5XF8 - chains 4 and 6 of the 7 polymer chains in the assembly; structure by electron microscopy, 7.10 A resolution (low resolution: residue-level contacts below are approximate; hydrogen-bond / salt-bridge calls are withheld).

Chain 4:
Name: DNA replication licensing factor MCM4
From: Saccharomyces cerevisiae (strain ATCC 204508 / S288c)
Notes: EC 3.6.4.12
UniProtKB: P30665 (MCM4_YEAST); residue numbers follow UniProt; this construct covers 1-933
Chain sequence (933 residues; row label = number of the first residue in the row):
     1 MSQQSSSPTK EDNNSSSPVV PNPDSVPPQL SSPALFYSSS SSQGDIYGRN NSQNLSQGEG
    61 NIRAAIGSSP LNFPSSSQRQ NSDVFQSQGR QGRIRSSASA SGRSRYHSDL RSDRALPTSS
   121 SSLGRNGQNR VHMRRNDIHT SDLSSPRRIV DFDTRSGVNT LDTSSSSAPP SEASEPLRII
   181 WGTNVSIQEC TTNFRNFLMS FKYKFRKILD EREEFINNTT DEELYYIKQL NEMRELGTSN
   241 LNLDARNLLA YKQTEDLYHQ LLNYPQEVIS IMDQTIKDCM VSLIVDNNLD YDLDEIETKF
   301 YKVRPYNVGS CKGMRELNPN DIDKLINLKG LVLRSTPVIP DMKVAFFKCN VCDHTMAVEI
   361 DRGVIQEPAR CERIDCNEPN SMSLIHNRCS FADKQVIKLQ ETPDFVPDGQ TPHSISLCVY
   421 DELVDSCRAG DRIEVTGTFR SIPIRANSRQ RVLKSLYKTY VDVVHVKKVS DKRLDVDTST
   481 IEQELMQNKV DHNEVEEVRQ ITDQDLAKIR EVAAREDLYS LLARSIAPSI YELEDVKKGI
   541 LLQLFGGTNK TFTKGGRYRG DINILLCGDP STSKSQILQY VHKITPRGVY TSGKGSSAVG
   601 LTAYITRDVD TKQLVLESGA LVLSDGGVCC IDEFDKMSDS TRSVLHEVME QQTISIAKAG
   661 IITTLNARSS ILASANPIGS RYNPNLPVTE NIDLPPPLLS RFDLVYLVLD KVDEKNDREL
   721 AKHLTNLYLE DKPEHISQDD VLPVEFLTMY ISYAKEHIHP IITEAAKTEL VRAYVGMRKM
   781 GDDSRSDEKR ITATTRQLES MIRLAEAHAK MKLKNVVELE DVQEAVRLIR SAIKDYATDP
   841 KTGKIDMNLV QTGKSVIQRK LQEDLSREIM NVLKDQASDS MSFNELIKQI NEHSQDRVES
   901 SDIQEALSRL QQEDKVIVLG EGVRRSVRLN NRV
Disordered / not traced: 1-176, 213-220, 468-477, 780-792, 839-846, 932-933
Covalently attached groups: covalent link Thr852-Ile857; covalent link Ser855-Lys860
Curated features (UniProtKB/Swiss-Prot):
  - motif: Ser700 to Asp703 (Arginine finger)
  - binding site (ATP): Gly568 to Ser575
  - modified residue (Phosphoserine): Ser52, Ser56, Ser69
  - mutagenesis: Lys574 (K574A: Loss of MCM2-7 complex helicase activity)

Chain 6:
Name: DNA replication licensing factor MCM6
From: Saccharomyces cerevisiae (strain ATCC 204508 / S288c)
Notes: EC 3.6.4.12
UniProtKB: P53091 (MCM6_YEAST); the author numbering skips numbers that UniProt does not, so the offset changes along the chain: 1-840 = UniProt 1-840; 842-1018 = UniProt 841-1017
Chain sequence (1017 residues; each row starts with the number of its first residue; note: 1 number in that range is skipped by the numbering (no residue carries it; nothing is unmodelled there)):
     1 MSSPFPADTP SSNRPSNSSP PPSSIGAGFG SSSGLDSQIG SRLHFPSSSQ PHVSNSQTGP
    61 FVNDSTQFSS QRLQTDGSAT NDMEGNEPAR SFKSRALNHV KKVDDVTGEK VREAFEQFLE
   121 DFSVQSTDTG EVEKVYRAQI EFMKIYDLNT IYIDYQHLSM RENGALAMAI SEQYYRFLPF
   181 LQKGLRRVVR KYAPELLNTS DSLKRSEGDE GQADEDEQQD DDMNGSSLPR DSGSSAAPGN
   241 GTSAMATRSI TTSTSPEQTE RVFQISFFNL PTVHRIRDIR SEKIGSLLSI SGTVTRTSEV
   301 RPELYKASFT CDMCRAIVDN VEQSFKYTEP TFCPNPSCEN RAFWTLNVTR SRFLDWQKVR
   361 IQENANEIPT GSMPRTLDVI LRGDSVERAK PGDRCKFTGV EIVVPDVTQL GLPGVKPSST
   421 LDTRGISKTT EGLNSGVTGL RSLGVRDLTY KISFLACHVI SIGSNIGASS PDANSNNRET
   481 ELQMAANLQA NNVYQDNERD QEVFLNSLSS DEINELKEMV KDEHIYDKLV RSIAPAVFGH
   541 EAVKKGILLQ MLGGVHKSTV EGIKLRGDIN ICVVGDPSTS KSQFLKYVVG FAPRSVYTSG
   601 KASSAAGLTA AVVRDEEGGD YTIEAGALML ADNGICCIDE FDKMDISDQV AIHEAMEQQT
   661 ISIAKAGIHA TLNARTSILA AANPVGGRYN RKLSLRGNLN MTAPIMSRFD LFFVILDDCN
   721 EKIDTELASH IVDLHMKRDE AIEPPFSAEQ LRRYIKYART FKPILTKEAR SYLVEKYKEL
   781 RKDDAQGFSR SSYRITVRQL ESMIRLSEAI ARANCVDEIT PSFIAEAYDL LRQSIIRVDV
   842 DDVEMDEEFD NIESQSHAAS GNNDDNDDGT GSGVITSEPP ADIEEGQSEA TARPGTSEKK
   902 KTTVTYDKYV SMMNMIVRKI AEVDREGAEE LTAVDIVDWY LLQKENDLGS LAEYWEERRL
   962 AFKVIKRLVK DRILMEIHGT RHNLRDLENE ENENNKTVYV IHPNCEVLDQ LEPQDSS
Disordered / not traced: 1-102, 195-259, 407-448, 464-498, 558, 611-623, 788, 842-906, 927-932, 984-1018
Curated features (UniProtKB/Swiss-Prot):
  - motif: Ser707 to Asp710 (Arginine finger)
  - binding site (ATP): Gly575 to Ser582
  - modified residue: Ser78 (Phosphoserine), Ser249 (Phosphoserine), Ser372 (Phosphoserine), Thr766 (Phosphothreonine)

Chain 4 / chain 6 interface:
Residue-residue contacts - 8 pairs, chain 4 then chain 6:
  Pro340(4) - Tyr450(6)
  Phe391(4) - Ser281(6)
  Arg428(4) - Ser372(6)
  Gly660(4) - Thr376(6)
  Ile661(4) - Pro374(6)
  Ile662(4) - Pro374(6)
  Thr795(4) - Thr579(6)
  Val850(4) - Gly686(6)
Other interface residues (no listed pair), chain 4 (12 interface residues in all): Ala429, Thr663, Val771, Lys874
Other interface residues (no listed pair), chain 6 (11 interface residues in all): Gly371, Met373, Ala728, Asp972

Overview:
12 residues of chain 4 face 11 of chain 6 across their interface. Curated annotation (UniProt) lists 8
ATP-binding residues and one mutagenesis site on chain 4; 8 ATP-binding residues on chain 6.
Here chain 4 is DNA replication licensing factor MCM4 and chain 6 is DNA replication licensing factor MCM6,
both from Saccharomyces cerevisiae (strain ATCC 204508 / S288c). Entry 5XF8 (Cryo-EM structure of the
Cdt1-MCM2-7 complex in AMPPNP state) was determined by electron microscopy.
